5L5U - chains S and T of the 28 polymer chains in the assembly; structure by X-ray diffraction, 2.60 A resolution.

[Chain S]
Name: Proteasome subunit alpha type-6
From: Saccharomyces cerevisiae (strain ATCC 204508 / S288c)
Notes: EC 3.4.25.1
UniProt: P40302 (PSA6_YEAST); residues 0-233 here correspond to UniProt positions 1-234 (UniProt number = residue number + 1)
Amino-acid sequence (234 residues; numbered 0 to 233; the number before each row is that of its first residue; numbering starts at 0):
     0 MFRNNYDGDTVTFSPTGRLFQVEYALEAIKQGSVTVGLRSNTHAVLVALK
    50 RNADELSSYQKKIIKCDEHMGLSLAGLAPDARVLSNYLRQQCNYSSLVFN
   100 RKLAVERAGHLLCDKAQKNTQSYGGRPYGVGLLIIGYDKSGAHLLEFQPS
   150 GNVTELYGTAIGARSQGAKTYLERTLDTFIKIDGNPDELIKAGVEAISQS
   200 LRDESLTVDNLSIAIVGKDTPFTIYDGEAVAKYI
Disordered / not traced: 0-2
Curated features (UniProtKB/Swiss-Prot):
  - modified residue: Ser13 (Phosphoserine)
  - cross-link: Lys190 (Glycyl lysine isopeptide (Lys-Gly) (interchain with G-Cter in ubiquitin))

[Chain T]
Name: Probable proteasome subunit alpha type-7
From: Saccharomyces cerevisiae (strain ATCC 204508 / S288c)
Notes: EC 3.4.25.1
UniProt: P21242 (PSA7_YEAST); residues -3 to 284 here correspond to UniProt positions 1-288 (UniProt number = residue number + 4)
Amino-acid sequence (288 residues; each row starts with the number of its first residue; numbers below 1 keep their minus sign (Met-3 is residue -3)):
    -3 MTSIGTGYDLSNSVFSPDGRNFQVEYAVKAVENGTTSIGIKCNDGVVFAV
    47 EKLITSKLLVPQKNVKIQVVDRHIGCVYSGLIPDGRHLVNRGREEAASFK
    97 KLYKTPIPIPAFADRLGQYVQAHTLYNSVRPFGVSTIFGGVDKNGAHLYM
   147 LEPSGSYWGYKGAATGKGRQSAKAELEKLVDHHPEGLSAREAVKQAAKII
   197 YLAHEDNKEKDFELEISWCSLSETNGLHKFVKGDLLQEAIDFAQKEINGD
   247 DDEDEDDSDNVMSSDDENAPVATNANATTDQEGDIHLE
Disordered / not traced: -3 to 1, 245-284
Curated features (UniProtKB/Swiss-Prot):
  - modified residue: Thr-2 (N-acetylthreonine)

[Chain S / chain T interface]
Pairs across the interface - 64 pairs, chain S then chain T:
  Asn4(S) with Leu6(T)
  Tyr5(S) with Asp5(T), hydrogen bond; Leu6(T), hydrophobic
  Thr9(S) with Arg126(T)
  Val10(S) with Gln19(T); Asn123(T); Ser124(T); Val125(T); Arg126(T)
  Thr11(S) with Leu6(T); Gln19(T)
  Phe12(S) with Gln19(T); Tyr22(T), hydrophobic; Ala23(T), hydrophobic; Leu77(T), hydrophobic; Arg126(T); Pro127(T); Gly129(T)
  Ser13(S) with Tyr22(T)
  Pro14(S) with Tyr22(T), hydrophobic; Lys25(T)
  Thr15(S) with Lys25(T)
  Gly16(S) with Tyr22(T); Lys25(T); Ala26(T)
  Leu18(S) with Leu77(T), hydrophobic; Arg126(T)
  His109(S) with Arg82(T)
  Cys112(S) with Arg82(T)
  Asp113(S) with Arg82(T), salt bridge; Asn86(T)
  Gln116(S) with Pro79(T); Asp80(T); His83(T), hydrogen bond; Arg126(T)
  Thr119(S) with Arg126(T), hydrogen bond (backbone-side chain)
  Gln120(S) with Val125(T); Arg126(T), hydrogen bond (backbone-backbone); Pro127(T); Phe128(T)
  Ser121(S) with Ser124(T)
  Tyr122(S) with Ser124(T), hydrogen bond (backbone-backbone)
  Ser149(S) with Pro79(T)
  Gly150(S) with Pro79(T)
  Asn151(S) with Ile78(T); Pro79(T)
  Thr153(S) with Leu55(T); Asn60(T)
  Glu154(S) with Val56(T), hydrogen bond (backbone-backbone); Lys59(T); Asn60(T), hydrogen bond (backbone-side chain)
  Leu155(S) with Leu54(T); Leu55(T); Val56(T)
  Tyr156(S) with Leu54(T), hydrogen bond (backbone-backbone); Leu55(T); Val56(T); Pro57(T)
  Gly157(S) with Leu54(T)
  Lys168(S) with Leu54(T)
  Leu171(S) with Leu54(T)
  Glu172(S) with Ser52(T), hydrogen bond; Lys53(T)
  Leu175(S) with Lys53(T)
Interface residues without a listed pair, chain S (35 interface residues in all): Arg38, Glu105, Val152, Phe178
Interface residues without a listed pair, chain T (30 interface residues in all): His119

[Overview]
35 residues of chain S and 30 residues of chain T are in contact, with 9 hydrogen bonds and 1 salt bridge.
Polar contacts include Asp113(S)-Arg82(T), Tyr5(S)-Asp5(T) and Gln116(S)-His83(T).
Here chain S is Proteasome subunit alpha type-6 and chain T is Probable proteasome subunit alpha type-7, both
from Saccharomyces cerevisiae (strain ATCC 204508 / S288c). Entry 5L5U (Yeast 20S proteasome with human beta5i
(1-138; V31M) and human beta6 (97-111; 118-133) in complex with ...) was determined by X-ray diffraction,
deposited together with 5L52, 5L54, 5L55, 5L5A, 5L5B, 5L5D and 30 further entries.
